5IP3 - chains B and D of the 6 polymer chains in the assembly; structure by X-ray diffraction, 3.00 A resolution.

== Chain B ==
Molecule: Nucleoprotein
Organism: Tomato spotted wilt virus
UniProtKB: F4ZD19 (F4ZD19_TSWV); numbering as in UniProt (aligned over 1-258)
Amino-acid sequence (279 residues; row label = number of the first residue in the row; numbers below 1 keep their minus sign (Met-20 is residue -20)):
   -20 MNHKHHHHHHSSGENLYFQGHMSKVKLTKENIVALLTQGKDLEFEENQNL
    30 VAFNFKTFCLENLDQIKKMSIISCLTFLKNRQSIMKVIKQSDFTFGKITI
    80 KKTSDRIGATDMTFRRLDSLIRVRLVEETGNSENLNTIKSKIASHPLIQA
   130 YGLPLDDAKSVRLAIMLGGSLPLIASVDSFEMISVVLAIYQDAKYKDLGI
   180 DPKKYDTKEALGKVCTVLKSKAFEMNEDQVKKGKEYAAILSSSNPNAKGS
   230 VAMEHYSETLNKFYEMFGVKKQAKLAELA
Unresolved in the structure: -20 to 3, 25-27, 253-258
Differences from the reference sequence: expression tag (-20 to 0)
From the paper describing this entry:
  - binding site for the 5-nt DNA strand (chain D): Val30, Arg60, Met64, Lys65, Lys68, Ile86, Thr92, Phe93, Arg94, Arg95, Pro151, Leu152, Tyr184, Lys192
  - binding site for the 7-nt DNA strand: Lys68, Gln170
  - binding site for the 6-nt DNA strand: Tyr130, Gln170

== Chain D ==
Molecule: 5-nt DNA strand
Sequence (5 nucleotides; row label = number of the first residue in the row):
     1 TTTTT

== Interface between chain B and chain D ==
Residue-residue contacts - 24 pairs, chain B then chain D:
  Val30(B) - DT1(D)  hydrogen bond to the base
  Phe32(B) - DT1(D)  base contact
  Arg60(B) - DT4(D)  salt bridge to the phosphate
  Gln61(B) - DT5(D)  phosphate contact
  Met64(B) - DT3(D)  sugar contact
  Met64(B) - DT4(D)  phosphate contact
  Lys65(B) - DT3(D)  base contact
  Lys68(B) - DT3(D)  salt bridge to the phosphate
  Ile86(B) - DT2(D)  sugar contact
  Thr92(B) - DT2(D)  hydrogen bond to the phosphate
  Thr92(B) - DT3(D)  phosphate contact
  Phe93(B) - DT3(D)  hydrogen bond to the phosphate
  Arg94(B) - DT3(D)  hydrogen bond to the phosphate
  Arg94(B) - DT4(D)  salt bridge to the phosphate
  Arg95(B) - DT1(D)  hydrogen bond to the phosphate
  Arg95(B) - DT2(D)  salt bridge to the phosphate
  Pro151(B) - DT1(D)  phosphate contact
  Leu152(B) - DT1(D)  sugar contact
  Leu152(B) - DT2(D)  phosphate contact
  Lys183(B) - DT4(D)  sugar contact
  Lys183(B) - DT5(D)  phosphate contact
  Tyr184(B) - DT4(D)  base contact
  Lys192(B) - DT1(D)  salt bridge to the phosphate
  Lys192(B) - DT4(D)  base contact

== Summary ==
The interface between chain B and chain D involves 17 residues on one side and 5 on the other; the contacts
include 5 hydrogen bonds and 5 salt bridges. Polar contacts include Val30(B)-DT1(D), Thr92(B)-DT2(D) and
Phe93(B)-DT3(D). From the paper: a binding site for the 5-nt DNA strand (chain D) at Val30(B), Arg60(B) and
Met64(B) among others; a binding site for the 7-nt DNA strand at Lys68(B) and Gln170(B).
Chain B is Nucleoprotein (Tomato spotted wilt virus) and chain D is a 5-nt DNA strand; the structure, Tomato
spotted wilt tospovirus nucleocapsid protein-ssDNA complex, was determined by X-ray diffraction together with
5IP1 and 5IP2 from the same study.
